Entry 3PU4 (X-ray diffraction, 3.00 A resolution); this record covers chains C and R of the 6 polymer chains in the assembly.

# Chain C
Protein: Nucleoprotein
From: Vesicular stomatitis Indiana virus
UniProt: P03521 (NCAP_VSIVA); residue numbers follow UniProt; this construct covers 2-422
Chain sequence (421 residues; row label = number of the first residue in the row):
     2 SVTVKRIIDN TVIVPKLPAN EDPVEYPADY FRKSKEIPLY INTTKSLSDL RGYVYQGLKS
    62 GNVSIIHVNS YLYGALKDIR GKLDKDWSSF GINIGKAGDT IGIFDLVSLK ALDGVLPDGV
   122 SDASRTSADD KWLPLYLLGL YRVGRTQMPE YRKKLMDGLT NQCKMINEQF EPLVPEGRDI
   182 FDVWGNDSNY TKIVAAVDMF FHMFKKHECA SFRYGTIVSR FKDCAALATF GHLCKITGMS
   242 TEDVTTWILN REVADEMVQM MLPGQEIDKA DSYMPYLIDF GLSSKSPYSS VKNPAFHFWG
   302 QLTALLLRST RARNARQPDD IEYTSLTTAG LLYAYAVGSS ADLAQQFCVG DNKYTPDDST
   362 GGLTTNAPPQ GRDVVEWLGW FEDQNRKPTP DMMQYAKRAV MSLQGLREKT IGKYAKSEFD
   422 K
Unresolved in the structure: 358-365
Metal / ion sites: uranyl (VI) ion site 1: Glu253, Glu323 (shared with 1 residue of chain D); uranyl (VI) ion site 2: Asp343 (shared with 2 residues of chain B); uranyl (VI) ion site 3 near Asp384 (its only coordinating residue here)
Curated features (UniProtKB/Swiss-Prot):
  - binding site (RNA): Arg143, Tyr152, Lys206, Arg214, Lys286, Arg317, Arg408

# Chain R
Molecule: 45-nt RNA strand
Sequence (45 nucleotides; row label = number of the first residue in the row):
     1 UUUUUUUUUU UUUUUUUUUU UUUUUUUUUU UUUUUUUUUU UUUUU
Metal / ion sites: uranyl (VI) ion (5 sites), coordinated by U6, U15, U24, U31, U33, U42

# How chain C and chain R interact
Pairs across the interface - 32 pairs, chain C then chain R:
  Arg143(C) - U17(R)  salt bridge to the phosphate
  Met149(C) - U15(R)  sugar contact
  Glu151(C) - U15(R)  sugar contact
  Glu151(C) - U16(R)  phosphate contact
  Glu151(C) - U17(R)  phosphate contact
  Lys155(C) - U17(R)  salt bridge to the phosphate
  Asn162(C) - U19(R)  base contact
  Arg214(C) - U19(R)  phosphate contact
  Ile218(C) - U17(R)  base contact
  Ile218(C) - U19(R)  phosphate contact
  Asp224(C) - U11(R)  hydrogen bond to the sugar
  Asp224(C) - U12(R)  sugar contact
  Asp224(C) - U13(R)  phosphate contact
  Cys225(C) - U13(R)  phosphate contact
  Ala226(C) - U13(R)  hydrogen bond to the phosphate
  His233(C) - U14(R)  base contact
  Ser285(C) - U11(R)  sugar contact
  Lys286(C) - U11(R)  salt bridge to the phosphate
  Lys286(C) - U12(R)  salt bridge to the phosphate
  Ser287(C) - U12(R)  phosphate contact
  Ser290(C) - U12(R)  phosphate contact
  Ser290(C) - U13(R)  phosphate contact
  Ser291(C) - U13(R)  hydrogen bond to the phosphate
  Val292(C) - U12(R)  phosphate contact
  Val292(C) - U13(R)  hydrogen bond to the phosphate
  Arg312(C) - U14(R)  base contact
  Asn315(C) - U14(R)  sugar contact
  Ala316(C) - U14(R)  phosphate contact
  Arg317(C) - U13(R)  base contact
  Arg408(C) - U14(R)  phosphate contact
  Arg408(C) - U15(R)  salt bridge to the phosphate
  Arg408(C) - U16(R)  salt bridge to the phosphate
Other interface residues (no listed pair), chain C (27 interface residues in all): Arg146, Asp158, Tyr215, Val219, His298
Other interface residues (no listed pair), chain R (9 interface residues in all): U18

# In short
27 residues of chain C face 9 of chain R across their interface, with 4 hydrogen bonds and 6 salt bridges.
Polar contacts include Asp224(C)-U11(R), Ala226(C)-U13(R) and Ser291(C)-U13(R). Curated annotation (UniProt)
lists 7 RNA-binding residues on chain C.
Chain C is Nucleoprotein (Vesicular stomatitis Indiana virus) and chain R is a 45-nt RNA strand; the
structure, Crystal Structure of a vesicular stomatitis virus nucleocapsid-polyU complex, was determined by
X-ray diffraction together with 3PTO, 3PTX, 3PU0 and 3PU1 from the same study.
